3HR1 - chain A; structure by X-ray diffraction, 1.53 A resolution.

# Chain A
Name: cAMP and cAMP-inhibited cGMP 3', 5'-cyclic phosphodiesterase 10A
Organism: Rattus norvegicus
Notes: EC 3.1.4.17, 3.1.4.35
UniProt: Q9QYJ6 (PDE10_RAT); residues 442-784 here correspond to UniProt positions 452-794 (UniProt number = residue number + 10)
Sequence (380 residues; numbered 405 to 784; the number before each row is that of its first residue):
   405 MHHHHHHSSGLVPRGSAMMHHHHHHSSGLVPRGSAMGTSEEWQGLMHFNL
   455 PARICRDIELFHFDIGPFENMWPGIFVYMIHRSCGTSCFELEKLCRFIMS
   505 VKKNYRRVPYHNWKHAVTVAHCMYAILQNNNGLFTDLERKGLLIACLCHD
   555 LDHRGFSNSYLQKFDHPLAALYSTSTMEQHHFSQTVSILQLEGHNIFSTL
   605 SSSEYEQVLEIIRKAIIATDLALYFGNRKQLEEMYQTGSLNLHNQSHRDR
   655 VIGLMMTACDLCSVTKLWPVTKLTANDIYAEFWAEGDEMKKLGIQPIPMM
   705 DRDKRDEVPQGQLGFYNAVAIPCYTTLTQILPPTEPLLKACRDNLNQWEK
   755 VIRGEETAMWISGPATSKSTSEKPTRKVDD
Disordered / not traced: 405-452, 758-784
Construct notes: expression tag (405-441)
Ion coordination: Zn2+: H519, H553, D554, D664; Mg2+ near D554 (its only coordinating residue here)
Residues lining bound ligands: PF9 (2-{[4-(1-methyl-4-pyridin-4-yl-1H-pyrazol-3-yl)phenoxy]methyl}quinoline): Y514, L625, L665, S667, V668, T678, I682, Y683, F686, P702, M703, K708, E711, V712, G715, Q716, F719
UniProt features mapped onto this chain:
  - active site: H515 (Proton donor)
  - binding site (3',5'-cyclic AMP): H515, Q716
  - binding site (3',5'-cyclic GMP): H515, Q716
  - binding site (a divalent metal cation): H519, H553, D554, D664
Reported in the primary citation:
  - specificity-determining residues: Y683, G715 (by similarity / conservation)

# Summary
Chain A binds compound PF9. H519, H553, D554 and D664 coordinate Zn2+. From UniProt: active-site residue H515,
residues binding 3',5'-cyclic AMP H515 and Q716, residues binding 3',5'-cyclic GMP H515 and Q716 and 4
divalent metal cation-binding residues. From the paper: specificity determinants Y683 and G715.
Chain A is cAMP and cAMP-inhibited cGMP 3', 5'-cyclic phosphodiesterase 10A (Rattus norvegicus); the
structure, Discovery of novel inhibitors of PDE10A, was determined by X-ray diffraction, deposited together
with 3HQW, 3HQY and 3HQZ.
